PDB entry 3GIV | X-ray diffraction, 2.00 A resolution | chains A and B of the 3 polymer chains in the assembly

[Chain A]
Name: HLA class I histocompatibility antigen, A-2 alpha chain
From: Homo sapiens
Notes: fragment: residues in UNP 25-299
Reference sequence: P01892 (1A02_HUMAN); residues 1-275 here correspond to UniProt positions 25-299 (UniProt number = residue number + 24)
Chain sequence (275 residues; each row starts with the number of its first residue):
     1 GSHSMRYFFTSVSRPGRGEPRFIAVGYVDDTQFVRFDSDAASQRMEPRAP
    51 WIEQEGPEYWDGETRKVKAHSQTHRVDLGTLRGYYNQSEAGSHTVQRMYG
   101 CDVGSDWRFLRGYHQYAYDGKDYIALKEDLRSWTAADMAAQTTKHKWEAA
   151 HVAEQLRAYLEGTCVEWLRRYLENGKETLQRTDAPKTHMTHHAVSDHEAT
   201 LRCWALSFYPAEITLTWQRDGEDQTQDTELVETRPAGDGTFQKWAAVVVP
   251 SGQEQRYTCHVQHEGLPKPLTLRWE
Disulfides: Cys-101/Cys-164, Cys-203/Cys-259

[Chain B]
Name: Beta-2-microglobulin
From: Homo sapiens
Reference sequence: P61769 (B2MG_HUMAN); residues 1-99 here correspond to UniProt positions 21-119 (UniProt number = residue number + 20)
Chain sequence (100 residues; numbered 0 to 99; the number before each row is that of its first residue; numbering starts at 0):
     0 MIQRTPKIQVYSRHPAENGKSNFLNCYVSGFHPSDIEVDLLKNGERIEKV
    50 EHSDLSFSKDWSFYLLYYTEFTPTEKDEYACRVNHVTLSQPKIVKWDRDM
Differences from the reference sequence: initiating methionine (0)
Disulfides: Cys-25/Cys-80
Curated features (UniProtKB/Swiss-Prot):
  - modified residue: Gln-2 (Pyrrolidone carboxylic acid)
  - glycosylation: Ile-1 (N-linked (Glc) (glycation) isoleucine), Lys-19 (N-linked (Glc) (glycation) lysine), Lys-41 (N-linked (Glc) (glycation) lysine), Lys-48 (N-linked (Glc) (glycation) lysine), Lys-58 (N-linked (Glc) (glycation) lysine), Lys-91 (N-linked (Glc) (glycation) lysine), Lys-94 (N-linked (Glc) (glycation) lysine)

[Chain A / chain B interface]
Contacting residue pairs (59):
  Phe-8(A) / Ser-55(B)
  Phe-8(A) / Phe-56(B)
  Phe-9(A) / Phe-56(B)
  Thr-10(A) / Leu-54(B)
  Thr-10(A) / Phe-56(B)
  Thr-10(A) / Phe-62(B)
  Val-12(A) / Ser-33(B)
  Ile-23(A) / Leu-54(B)  hydrophobic
  Val-25(A) / Asp-53(B)
  Val-25(A) / Leu-54(B)
  Val-25(A) / Ser-55(B)
  Tyr-27(A) / Ser-55(B)
  Tyr-27(A) / Tyr-63(B)  hydrogen bond
  Gln-32(A) / Asp-53(B)  hydrogen bond
  Arg-35(A) / Asp-53(B)  salt bridge
  Arg-48(A) / Asp-53(B)  salt bridge
  Ser-92(A) / Met-0(B)
  His-93(A) / Met-0(B)
  Gln-96(A) / His-31(B)  hydrogen bond
  Gln-96(A) / Phe-56(B)
  Gln-96(A) / Trp-60(B)  hydrogen bond (side chain-backbone)
  Gln-96(A) / Phe-62(B)
  Arg-97(A) / Phe-56(B)
  Gln-115(A) / Trp-60(B)
  Tyr-116(A) / Trp-60(B)
  Ala-117(A) / Trp-60(B)
  Asp-119(A) / Met-0(B)
  Asp-119(A) / Ile-1(B)
  Gly-120(A) / Ile-1(B)
  Gly-120(A) / Arg-3(B)  hydrogen bond (backbone-side chain)
  Gly-120(A) / His-31(B)
  Gly-120(A) / Trp-60(B)
  Lys-121(A) / Ile-1(B)
  Asp-122(A) / Trp-60(B)  hydrogen bond
  Thr-190(A) / Asp-98(B)  hydrogen bond
  Arg-202(A) / Asp-98(B)  salt bridge
  Arg-202(A) / Met-99(B)
  Trp-204(A) / Asp-98(B)  hydrogen bond
  Trp-204(A) / Met-99(B)
  Val-231(A) / Gln-8(B)
  Glu-232(A) / Lys-6(B)  salt bridge
  Glu-232(A) / Gln-8(B)  hydrogen bond (backbone-side chain)
  Glu-232(A) / Tyr-26(B)
  Glu-232(A) / Ser-28(B)  hydrogen bond
  Arg-234(A) / Gln-8(B)  hydrogen bond
  Arg-234(A) / Tyr-10(B)
  Arg-234(A) / Met-99(B)  hydrogen bond (side chain-backbone)
  Pro-235(A) / Tyr-10(B)  hydrogen bond (backbone-side chain)
  Pro-235(A) / Asn-24(B)
  Pro-235(A) / Tyr-26(B)
  Ala-236(A) / Arg-12(B)  hydrogen bond (backbone-side chain)
  Ala-236(A) / Asn-24(B)  hydrogen bond (backbone-side chain)
  Gly-237(A) / Arg-12(B)  hydrogen bond (backbone-side chain)
  Gly-237(A) / Leu-65(B)
  Asp-238(A) / Arg-12(B)
  Gln-242(A) / Tyr-10(B)
  Gln-242(A) / Ser-11(B)  hydrogen bond (side chain-backbone)
  Gln-242(A) / Arg-12(B)  hydrogen bond (side chain-backbone)
  Trp-244(A) / Met-99(B)  hydrogen bond (side chain-backbone)
Interface residues without a listed pair, chain A (39 interface residues in all): Arg-17, Thr-94, Met-98, Leu-206, Glu-229, Thr-233
Interface residues without a listed pair, chain B (28 interface residues in all): Pro-14, Pro-32, Asp-34, His-51, Asp-59

[Summary]
39 residues of chain A and 28 residues of chain B are in contact, with 19 hydrogen bonds and 4 salt bridges.
Polar pairs include Arg-35(A)/Asp-53(B), Arg-48(A)/Asp-53(B) and Arg-202(A)/Asp-98(B).
Chain A is HLA class I histocompatibility antigen, A-2 alpha chain and chain B is Beta-2-microglobulin, both
from Homo sapiens; the structure, Antigen processing influences HIV-specific cytotoxic T lymphocyte
immunodominance, was determined by X-ray diffraction.
